PDB entry 6IC4 | electron microscopy, 8.70 A resolution (very low resolution: no residue pairs are listed; an interface is given only as per-side residue counts) | chains E and F of the 12 polymer chains in the assembly

[Chain E (and F)]
Name: Toluene tolerance efflux transporter (ABC superfamily, PerI-bind)
Source organism: Acinetobacter baumannii
Notes: chain F of this document is another copy of the same molecule, construct and numbering; everything in this record applies to it too
Reference sequence: A0A334XBW3 (A0A334XBW3_ACIBA); residues 9-191 here = UniProt positions 9-191
Chain sequence (183 residues; numbered 9 to 191; the number before each row is that of its first residue):
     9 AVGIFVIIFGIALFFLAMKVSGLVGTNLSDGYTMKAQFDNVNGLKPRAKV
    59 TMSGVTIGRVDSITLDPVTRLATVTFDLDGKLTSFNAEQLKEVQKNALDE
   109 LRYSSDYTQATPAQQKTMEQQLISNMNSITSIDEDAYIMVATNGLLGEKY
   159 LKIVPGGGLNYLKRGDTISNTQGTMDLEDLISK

[How chain E and chain F interact]
At this resolution (9 A) residue pairs are not listed: 7 residues of chain E and 5 of chain F lie at the interface.

[Overview]
7 residues of chain E face 5 of chain F across their interface.
Chain E and chain F are both Toluene tolerance efflux transporter (ABC superfamily, PerI-bind) (Acinetobacter
baumannii); the structure, Cryo-EM structure of the A. baumannii MLA complex at 8.7 A resolution, was
determined by electron microscopy.
